PDB entry 6HQA | electron microscopy, 7.10 A resolution (low resolution: residue-level contacts below are approximate; hydrogen-bond / salt-bridge calls are withheld) | chains A and G of the 11 polymer chains in the assembly

== Chain A ==
Name: Taf2
Source organism: Komagataella phaffii GS115
Sequence (1756 residues; numbered 1 to 1756; the number before each row is that of its first residue; X marks 45 residues of unknown identity (built as UNK)):
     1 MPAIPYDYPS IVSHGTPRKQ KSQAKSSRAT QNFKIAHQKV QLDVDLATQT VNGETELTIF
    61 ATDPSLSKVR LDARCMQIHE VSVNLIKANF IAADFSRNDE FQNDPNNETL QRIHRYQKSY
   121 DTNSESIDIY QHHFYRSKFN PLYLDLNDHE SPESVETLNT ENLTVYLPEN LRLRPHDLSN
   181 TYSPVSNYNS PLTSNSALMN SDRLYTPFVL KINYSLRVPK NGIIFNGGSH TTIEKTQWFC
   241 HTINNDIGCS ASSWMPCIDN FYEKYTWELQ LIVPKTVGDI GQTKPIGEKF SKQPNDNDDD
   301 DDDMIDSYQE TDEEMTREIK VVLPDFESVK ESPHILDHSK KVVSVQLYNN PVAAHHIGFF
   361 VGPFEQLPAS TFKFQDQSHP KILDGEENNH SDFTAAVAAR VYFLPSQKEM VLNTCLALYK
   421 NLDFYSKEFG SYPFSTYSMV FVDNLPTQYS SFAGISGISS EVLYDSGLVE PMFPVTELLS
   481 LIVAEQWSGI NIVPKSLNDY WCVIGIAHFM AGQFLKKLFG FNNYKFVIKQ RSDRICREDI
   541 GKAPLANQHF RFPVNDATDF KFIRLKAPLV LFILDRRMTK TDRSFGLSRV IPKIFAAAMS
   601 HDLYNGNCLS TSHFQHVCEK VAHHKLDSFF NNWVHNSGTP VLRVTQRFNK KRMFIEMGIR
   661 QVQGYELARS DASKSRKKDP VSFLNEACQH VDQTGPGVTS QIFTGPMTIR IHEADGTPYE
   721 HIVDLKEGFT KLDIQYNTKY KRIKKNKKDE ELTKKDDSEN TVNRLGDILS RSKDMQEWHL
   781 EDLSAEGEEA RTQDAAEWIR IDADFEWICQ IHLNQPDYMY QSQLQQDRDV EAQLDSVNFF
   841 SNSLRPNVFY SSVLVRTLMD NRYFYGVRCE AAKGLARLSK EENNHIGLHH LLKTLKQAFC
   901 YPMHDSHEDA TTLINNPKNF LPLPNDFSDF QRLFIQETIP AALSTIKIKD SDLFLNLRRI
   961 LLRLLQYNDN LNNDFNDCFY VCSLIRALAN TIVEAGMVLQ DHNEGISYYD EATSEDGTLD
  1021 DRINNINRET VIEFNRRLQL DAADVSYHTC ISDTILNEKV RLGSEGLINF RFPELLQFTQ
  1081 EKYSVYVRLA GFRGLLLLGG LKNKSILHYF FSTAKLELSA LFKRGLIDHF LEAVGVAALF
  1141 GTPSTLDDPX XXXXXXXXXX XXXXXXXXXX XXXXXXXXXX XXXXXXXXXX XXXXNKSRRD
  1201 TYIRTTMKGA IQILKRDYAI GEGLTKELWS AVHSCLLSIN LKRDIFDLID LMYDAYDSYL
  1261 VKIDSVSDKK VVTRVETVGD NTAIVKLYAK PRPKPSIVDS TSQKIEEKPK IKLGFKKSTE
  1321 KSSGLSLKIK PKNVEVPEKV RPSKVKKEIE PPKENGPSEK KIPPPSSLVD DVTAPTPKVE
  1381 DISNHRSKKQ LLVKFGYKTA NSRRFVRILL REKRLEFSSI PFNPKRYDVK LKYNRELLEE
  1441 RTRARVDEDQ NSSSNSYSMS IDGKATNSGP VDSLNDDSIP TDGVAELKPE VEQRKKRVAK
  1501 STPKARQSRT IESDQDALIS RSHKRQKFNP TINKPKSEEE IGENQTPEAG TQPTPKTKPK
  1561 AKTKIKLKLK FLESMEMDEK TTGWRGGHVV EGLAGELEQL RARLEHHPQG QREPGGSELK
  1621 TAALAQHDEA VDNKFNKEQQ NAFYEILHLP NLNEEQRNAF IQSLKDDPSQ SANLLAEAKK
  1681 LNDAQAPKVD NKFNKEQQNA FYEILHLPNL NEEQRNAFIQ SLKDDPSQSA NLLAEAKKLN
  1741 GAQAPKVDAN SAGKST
Not modelled in the structure: 1-35, 94-161, 274-330, 382-394, 598-604, 667-685, 737-784, 899-929, 1000-1018, 1140-1149, 1195-1756

== Chain G ==
Name: Taf8
Source organism: Komagataella phaffii GS115
Sequence (75 residues; numbered 368 to 442; the number before each row is that of its first residue; X marks 75 residues of unknown identity (built as UNK)):
   368 XXXXXXXXXX XXXXXXXXXX XXXXXXXXXX XXXXXXXXXX XXXXXXXXXX XXXXXXXXXX
   428 XXXXXXXXXX XXXXX

== Interface between chain A and chain G ==
Interface residues of chain A (facing chain G), 4 residues: Thr48, Ser229, His230, Thr231

== Summary ==
No residue of chain A is in contact with chain G.
Here chain A is Taf2 and chain G is Taf8, both from Komagataella phaffii GS115. Entry 6HQA (Molecular
structure of promoter-bound yeast TFIID) was determined by electron microscopy.
